PDB entry 3M1V | X-ray diffraction, 1.45 A resolution | chains A and E of the 6 polymer chains in the assembly

[Chain A]
Molecule: Methyl-coenzyme M reductase I subunit alpha
Organism: Methanothermobacter marburgensis
Notes: EC 2.8.4.1
Reference sequence: P11558 (MCRA_METTM); numbering as in UniProt (aligned over 2-550)
Chain sequence (549 residues; each row starts with the number of its first residue):
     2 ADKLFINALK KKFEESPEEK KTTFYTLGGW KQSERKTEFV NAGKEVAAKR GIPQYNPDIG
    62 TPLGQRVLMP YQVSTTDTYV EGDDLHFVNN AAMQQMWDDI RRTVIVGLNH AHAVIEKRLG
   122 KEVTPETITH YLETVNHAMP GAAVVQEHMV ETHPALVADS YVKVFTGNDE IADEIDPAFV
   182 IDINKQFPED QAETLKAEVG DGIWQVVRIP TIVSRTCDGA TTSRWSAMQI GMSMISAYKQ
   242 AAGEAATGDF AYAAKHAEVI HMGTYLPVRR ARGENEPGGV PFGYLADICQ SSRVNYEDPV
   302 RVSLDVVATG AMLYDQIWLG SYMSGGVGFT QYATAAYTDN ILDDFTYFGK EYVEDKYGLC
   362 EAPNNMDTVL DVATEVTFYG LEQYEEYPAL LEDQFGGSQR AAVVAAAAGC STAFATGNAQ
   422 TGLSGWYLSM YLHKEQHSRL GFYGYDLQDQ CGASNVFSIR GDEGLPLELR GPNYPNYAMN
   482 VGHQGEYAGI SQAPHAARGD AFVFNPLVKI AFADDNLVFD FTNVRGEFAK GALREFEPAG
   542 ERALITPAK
Disordered / not traced: 550
Modified positions: H257 (n1-methylated histidine; MHS); R271 (5-methyl-arginine; AGM); Q400 (2-methyl-glutamine; MGN); G445 (thioglycin; GL3); C452 (s-methylcysteine; SMC)
Swiss-Prot annotation at these positions:
  - binding site (coenzyme F430): Q147
  - binding site (coenzyme B): R225, K256, H257, R270
  - binding site (coenzyme M): Y333, Y444
  - modified residue: H257 (Pros-methylhistidine), R271 (5-methylarginine), G445 (1-thioglycine), D450 (Z: -2,3-didehydroaspartate), C452 (S-methylcysteine)
Ion coordination: factor 430 Ni: Q147 (together with 1-thioethanesulfonic acid)
Residues lining bound ligands:
  - 1-thioethanesulfonic acid (COM): Y333, F443, Y444, G445
  - factor 430 (F43), molecule 1: A143, A144, V145, V146, Q147, M150, V151, M229, Q230, M233, I236, A243, G244
  - factor 430 (F43), molecule 2: G326, G327, V328, G329, F330, T331, Q332, Y333, F396, G397, G398, Q400, G442, F443
  - Coenzyme B (TP7), molecule 1: R225, K256, H257
  - Coenzyme B (TP7), molecule 2: R270, L320, M324, S325, F330, F443, A479, M480, N481, V482
  - Zn2+ (ZN): R102, S215, R216, C218

[Chain E]
Molecule: Methyl-coenzyme M reductase I subunit beta
Organism: Methanothermobacter marburgensis
Notes: EC 2.8.4.1
Reference sequence: P11560 (MCRB_METTM); residues 2-443 here = UniProt positions 2-443
Chain sequence (442 residues; each row starts with the number of its first residue):
     2 AKFEDKVDLY DDRGNLVEEQ VPLEALSPLR NPAIKSIVQG IKRTVAVNLE GIENALKTAK
    62 VGGPACKIMG RELDLDIVGN AESIAAAAKE MIQVTEDDDT NVELLGGGKR ALVQVPSARF
   122 DVAAEYSAAP LVTATAFVQA IINEFDVSMY DANMVKAAVL GRYPQSVEYM GANIATMLDI
   182 PQKLEGPGYA LRNIMVNHVV AATLKNTLQA AALSTILEQT AMFEMGDAVG AFERMHLLGL
   242 AYQGMNADNL VFDLVKANGK EGTVGSVIAD LVERALEDGV IKVEKELTDY KVYGTDDLAM
   302 WNAYAAAGLM AATMVNQGAA RAAQGVSSTL LYYNDLIEFE TGLPSVDFGK VEGTAVGFSF
   362 FSHSIYGGGG PGIFNGNHIV TRHSKGFAIP CVAAAMALDA GTQMFSPEAT SGLIKEVFSQ
   422 VDEFREPLKY VVEAAAEIKN EI
Swiss-Prot annotation at these positions:
  - binding site (coenzyme M): Y367
  - binding site (coenzyme B): G369
Residues lining bound ligands:
  - 1-thioethanesulfonic acid (COM): F361, S365, Y367
  - factor 430 (F43): S365, I366, Y367
  - Coenzyme B (TP7): F361, F362, Y367, G368, G369, H379, I380, V381

[How chain A and chain E interact]
Residue-residue contacts - 112 pairs, chain A then chain E:
  H111(A) - F406(E)
  A114(A) - M405(E)
  V115(A) - M405(E)  hydrophobic
  K118(A) - M405(E)
  R119(A) - Q325(E)
  R119(A) - T403(E)
  R119(A) - Q404(E)
  R119(A) - M405(E)
  E199(A) - K68(E)  salt bridge
  M229(A) - I366(E)
  M229(A) - Y367(E)  hydrophobic
  M233(A) - I366(E)  hydrophobic
  I236(A) - I366(E)  hydrophobic
  G244(A) - H364(E)
  E245(A) - H364(E)
  A246(A) - Q325(E)
  A246(A) - S363(E)
  A246(A) - H364(E)
  T248(A) - S365(E)
  T248(A) - I366(E)
  G249(A) - S365(E)  hydrogen bond (backbone-backbone)
  G249(A) - G368(E)
  G249(A) - G369(E)
  G249(A) - G370(E)  hydrogen bond (backbone-backbone)
  D250(A) - G370(E)
  D250(A) - M405(E)
  D250(A) - F406(E)
  A252(A) - I366(E)
  A252(A) - Y367(E)
  A252(A) - G368(E)
  Y253(A) - G368(E)  hydrogen bond (backbone-backbone)
  Y253(A) - G369(E)
  Y253(A) - G370(E)
  Y253(A) - I374(E)
  Y253(A) - F406(E)  hydrophobic
  K256(A) - Y367(E)  hydrogen bond (side chain-backbone)
  K256(A) - G368(E)
  A258(A) - F406(E)  hydrophobic
  I261(A) - P65(E)
  T265(A) - M171(E)
  Y266(A) - V168(E)  hydrophobic
  Y266(A) - E169(E)  hydrogen bond
  Y266(A) - K184(E)
  P268(A) - V168(E)
  G279(A) - Q166(E)  hydrogen bond (backbone-side chain)
  G280(A) - Q166(E)  hydrogen bond (backbone-side chain)
  P282(A) - R163(E)
  Y285(A) - C67(E)
  Y285(A) - R163(E)  hydrogen bond
  N365(A) - Y151(E)
  N366(A) - Y151(E)
  M367(A) - Y151(E)  hydrogen bond (backbone-side chain)
  N419(A) - R72(E)
  Q421(A) - R72(E)  hydrogen bond
  Q421(A) - N154(E)
  T422(A) - Y151(E)
  F458(A) - M150(E)
  F458(A) - Y151(E)  hydrophobic
  I460(A) - V139(E)  hydrophobic
  I460(A) - I143(E)  hydrophobic
  I460(A) - A153(E)
  I460(A) - N154(E)
  I460(A) - K157(E)
  R461(A) - K157(E)
  G462(A) - K157(E)  hydrogen bond (backbone-side chain)
  G462(A) - Y164(E)
  G462(A) - P165(E)
  D463(A) - Y164(E)
  D463(A) - P165(E)
  G465(A) - K157(E)  hydrogen bond (backbone-side chain)
  L466(A) - G162(E)
  L466(A) - R163(E)
  L466(A) - Y164(E)
  L466(A) - P165(E)
  L466(A) - Q166(E)
  P467(A) - I69(E)  hydrophobic
  P467(A) - R72(E)
  P467(A) - N154(E)
  P467(A) - M155(E)  hydrophobic
  P467(A) - A158(E)
  E469(A) - I69(E)
  E469(A) - R72(E)  salt bridge
  L470(A) - G63(E)
  L470(A) - I69(E)  hydrophobic
  L470(A) - A158(E)  hydrophobic
  L470(A) - R163(E)
  L470(A) - Q166(E)
  G472(A) - Q166(E)  hydrogen bond (backbone-side chain)
  P473(A) - Q166(E)
  N474(A) - P165(E)  hydrogen bond (side chain-backbone)
  N474(A) - Q166(E)  hydrogen bond (backbone-side chain)
  Y475(A) - P165(E)  hydrophobic
  Y475(A) - Q166(E)  hydrogen bond (backbone-side chain)
  P476(A) - P165(E)
  H496(A) - I69(E)
  H496(A) - M70(E)
  R499(A) - M70(E)
  R499(A) - G71(E)
  D501(A) - M70(E)
  F503(A) - K68(E)
  F503(A) - M70(E)  hydrophobic
  V504(A) - K68(E)
  V504(A) - I69(E)
  F505(A) - V62(E)
  F505(A) - C67(E)
  F505(A) - K68(E)  hydrogen bond (backbone-backbone)
  F505(A) - R163(E)
  N506(A) - P65(E)  hydrogen bond (side chain-backbone)
  N506(A) - A66(E)
  N506(A) - C67(E)
  P507(A) - A66(E)
  L508(A) - A66(E)  hydrophobic
Other interface residues (no listed pair), chain A (66 interface residues in all): T195, G232, L267, V281, A420, S459, L468, R471, A502
Other interface residues (no listed pair), chain E (49 interface residues in all): T136, Q140, D152, L161, S167, I181, G371

[In short]
66 residues of chain A face 49 of chain E across their interface, with 18 hydrogen bonds and 2 salt bridges.
Among the polar pairs are E199(A)-K68(E), E469(A)-R72(E) and K256(A)-Y367(E).
Chain A is Methyl-coenzyme M reductase I subunit alpha and chain E is Methyl-coenzyme M reductase I subunit
beta, both from Methanothermobacter marburgensis; the structure, Structural Insight into Methyl-Coenzyme M
Reductase Chemistry using Coenzyme B Analogues, was determined by X-ray diffraction together with 3M2R, 3M2U,
3M2V, 3M30 and 3M32 from the same study.
